Entry 8VLL (X-ray diffraction, 1.67 A resolution); this record covers chains A and B.

Chain A (and B):
Protein: Cytosine deaminase
Source organism: Saccharomyces cerevisiae
Notes: EC 3.5.4.1; chain B of this document is another copy of the same molecule, construct and numbering; everything in this record applies to it too
UniProt: Q12178 (FCY1_YEAST); residue numbers follow UniProt; this construct covers 1-158
Amino-acid sequence (161 residues; row label = number of the first residue in the row; numbers below 1 keep their minus sign (Gly-2 is residue -2)):
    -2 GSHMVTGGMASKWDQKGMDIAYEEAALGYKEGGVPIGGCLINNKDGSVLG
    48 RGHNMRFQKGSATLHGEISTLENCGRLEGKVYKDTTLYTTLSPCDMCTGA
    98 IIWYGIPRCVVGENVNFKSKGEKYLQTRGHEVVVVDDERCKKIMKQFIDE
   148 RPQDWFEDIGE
Not modelled in the structure: -2 to 7 (chain B: -2 to 6, 158)
Sequence notes: expression tag (-2 to 0); engineered mutation Trp100 (Met in Q12178)
UniProt features mapped onto this chain:
  - active site: Glu64 (Proton donor)
  - binding site (substrate): Asn51, Asp155
  - binding site (Zn(2+)): His62, Cys91, Cys94
Metal / ion sites: Zn2+: His62, Cys91, Cys94 (together with phosphate ion)
Reported in the primary citation:
  - conformationally variable residues (helix shift): Asp155
  - self-association interface (contacts with another copy of this molecule): Trp100
  - mutagenesis - E64V, M100W: increased stability
  - catalytic residues: Glu64, Asp155 (citing earlier work)
  - mutagenesis - E64V: abolished catalytic activity
  - mutagenesis - R73G, D155S: decreased stability
  - mutagenesis - E64V: unchanged binding to Cytosine deaminase (chain A)
  - mutagenesis - R73G: decreased binding to Cytosine deaminase (chain A)

How chain A and chain B interact:
Contacting residue pairs (57; chain A residue first):
  Arg53(A) - Arg73(B)
  Arg53(A) - Tyr101(B)  hydrogen bond
  Phe54(A) - Arg73(B)
  Gly57(A) - Arg73(B)
  Ser58(A) - Glu69(B)  hydrogen bond
  Ala59(A) - Glu69(B)
  Ala59(A) - Gly72(B)
  Ala59(A) - Tyr79(B)
  Ala59(A) - Tyr101(B)  hydrogen bond (backbone-side chain)
  Thr60(A) - Ile65(B)
  Thr60(A) - Leu68(B)
  Thr60(A) - Glu69(B)  hydrogen bond
  His62(A) - Trp100(B)
  Ile65(A) - Thr60(B)
  Glu69(A) - Ser58(B)  hydrogen bond
  Glu69(A) - Ala59(B)
  Glu69(A) - Thr60(B)  hydrogen bond
  Gly72(A) - Ala59(B)
  Arg73(A) - Arg53(B)
  Arg73(A) - Phe54(B)
  Arg73(A) - Gly57(B)
  Arg73(A) - Ser58(B)
  Arg73(A) - Ala59(B)
  Cys91(A) - Trp100(B)  hydrophobic
  Asp92(A) - Gly96(B)
  Asp92(A) - Ile99(B)
  Asp92(A) - Trp100(B)
  Asp92(A) - Arg125(B)  salt bridge
  Met93(A) - Met93(B)
  Met93(A) - Gly96(B)
  Met93(A) - Ala97(B)
  Gly96(A) - Asp92(B)
  Gly96(A) - Met93(B)  hydrogen bond (backbone-backbone)
  Ala97(A) - Met93(B)
  Ile99(A) - Asp92(B)
  Trp100(A) - His62(B)
  Trp100(A) - Cys91(B)  hydrophobic
  Trp100(A) - Asp92(B)
  Trp100(A) - Phe114(B)  hydrophobic
  Trp100(A) - Ile156(B)  hydrophobic
  Tyr101(A) - Ala59(B)  hydrogen bond (side chain-backbone)
  Tyr101(A) - Thr60(B)
  Tyr101(A) - Met93(B)
  Phe114(A) - Trp100(B)  hydrophobic
  Lys117(A) - Arg125(B)
  Tyr121(A) - Tyr121(B)  hydrophobic
  Arg125(A) - Asp92(B)  salt bridge
  Arg125(A) - Lys117(B)
  Glu154(A) - Arg73(B)  salt bridge
  Glu154(A) - Leu74(B)
  Ile156(A) - Trp100(B)
  Gly157(A) - Gly76(B)
  Gly157(A) - Lys80(B)  hydrogen bond (backbone-side chain)
  Gly157(A) - Tyr101(B)
  Glu158(A) - Gly76(B)
  Glu158(A) - Lys77(B)  hydrogen bond (backbone-backbone)
  Glu158(A) - Lys80(B)  hydrogen bond (backbone-side chain)
Other interface residues (no listed pair), chain A (31 interface residues in all): Leu61, Leu68, Tyr79, Asp155
Other interface residues (no listed pair), chain B (32 interface residues in all): Leu61, Asp155
From the paper, about this interface:
  - hot spots on chain B (mutagenesis) - R73G: decreased binding to Cytosine deaminase (chain B)

In short:
31 residues of chain A and 32 residues of chain B are in contact; the contacts include 11 hydrogen bonds and 3
salt bridges. Among the polar pairs are Asp92(A)-Arg125(B), Glu154(A)-Arg73(B) and Arg53(A)-Tyr101(B). The
paper reports catalytic residues Glu64(A) and Asp155(A); E64V and M100W of chain A increase stability; 5
substitutions were tested in all.
Both chains are Cytosine deaminase (Saccharomyces cerevisiae). Entry 8VLL (Crystal structure of the yeast
cytosine deaminase (yCD) M100W mutant) was determined by X-ray diffraction (same publication as 8VLJ, 8VLK and
8VLM).
